9I7P - chains C and B of the 10 polymer chains in the assembly; structure by electron microscopy, 3.20 A resolution.

Chain C:
Name: Mitochondrial import receptor subunit tom22
From: Thermochaetoides thermophila DSM 1495
UniProtKB: G0S6L5 (G0S6L5_CHATD); residues 1-158 here = UniProt positions 1-158
Amino-acid sequence (175 residues; each row starts with the number of its first residue):
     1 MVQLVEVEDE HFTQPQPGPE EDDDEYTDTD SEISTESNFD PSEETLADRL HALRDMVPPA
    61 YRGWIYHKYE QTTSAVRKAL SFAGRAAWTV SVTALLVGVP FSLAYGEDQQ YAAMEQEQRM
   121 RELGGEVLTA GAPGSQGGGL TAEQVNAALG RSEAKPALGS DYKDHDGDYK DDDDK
Not modelled in the structure: 1-61, 119-175
Construct notes: expression tag (159-175)
Small-molecule neighbours:
  - DU0 (2-[2-[(1S,2S,4S,5'R,6R,7S,8R,9S,12S,13R,16S)-5',7,9,13-tetramethylspiro[5-oxapentacyclo[10.8.0.02,9.04,8.013,18]icos-18-ene-6,2'-oxane]-16-yl]oxyethyl]propane-1,3-diol): Ala94, Leu95, Val99, Ser102, Leu103
  - 1,2-diacyl-sn-glycero-3-phosphocholine (PC1), molecule 1: Arg77, Leu80, Ser81, Ala83, Gly84, Arg85, Ala87, Trp88, Ser91
  - 1,2-diacyl-sn-glycero-3-phosphocholine (PC1), molecule 2: Ser81, Phe82, Arg85, Ala86, Thr89, Val90
  - 1,2-diacyl-sn-glycero-3-phosphocholine (PC1), molecule 3: Thr93, Ala94, Val97, Gly98, Phe101, Ser102, Tyr105
  - diundecyl phosphatidyl choline (PLC): Val92, Leu95, Leu96, Val99, Pro100, Leu103, Glu107, Tyr111

Chain B:
Name: Mitochondrial import receptor subunit (Tom40)-like protein
From: Thermochaetoides thermophila DSM 1495
UniProtKB: G0S7S2 (G0S7S2_CHATD); residue numbers follow UniProt; this construct covers 1-256, 267-347
Amino-acid sequence (347 residues; numbered 1 to 347 plus 9 insertion-coded residues; 9 numbers in that range are skipped by the numbering (no residue carries them; nothing is unmodelled there); the number before each row is that of its first residue; a row labelled like 256A-256I holds insertion residues (256A, then the next letters in order)):
     1 MASSTNSPLA FLRSNPVFAS LSDLYDAFQE RRQKLGLSNP GLVENIAKEV QRDVLTTNLM
    61 FSGLRADLTK AFSLNPLFQV SHQFAMGERL SPYTFAALYG TSKMFAQGNI DDQGNLSTTF
   121 NYRWTPSFTT KTRFQITPGA TGQDMAQFEH EYSGADFTAT IKALNPSFLE GGLTGIFVGQ
   181 YLQSITPKLS LGLEAVWQRA GLTQGPDTAI SYVGRYKTEN WIASAQLQAQ GALNASYWQR
   241 LGEKVQAGVD MTLSVN
256A-256I PGAAMMGGP
   265 T
   267 KEGITTFGAK YDFRMSTFRA QIDTKGKLSC VLEKRVAAPV MMTFAADVDH FTQQAKVGVG
   327 ISIEAGGEEL QDQQPAPNIP F
Not modelled in the structure: 1-20, 256A-256I
Small-molecule neighbours:
  - DU0 (2-[2-[(1S,2S,4S,5'R,6R,7S,8R,9S,12S,13R,16S)-5',7,9,13-tetramethylspiro[5-oxapentacyclo[10.8.0.02,9.04,8.013,18]icos-18-ene-6,2'-oxane]-16-yl]oxyethyl]propane-1,3-diol), molecule 1: Leu68, Ala303, Pro305, Val306, Ile329
  - DU0, molecule 2: Lys188, Leu189, Leu191, Val213, Gly214, Arg215, Tyr216, Trp221, Ala223, Ser224, Ala225
  - DU0, molecule 3: Trp221, Ala223, Ser224, Ala225, Ala235, Ser236, Tyr237
  - 1,2-diacyl-sn-glycero-3-phosphocholine (PC1), molecule 1: His82, Phe84, Tyr93, Asp112, Gln113
  - 1,2-diacyl-sn-glycero-3-phosphocholine (PC1), molecule 2: His82, Tyr93, Phe95, Ile110, Asp111, Asp112, Gln113, Gly114
  - 1,2-diacyl-sn-glycero-3-phosphocholine (PC1), molecule 3: Phe134, Gln135, Ile136, Gln143, Asp144, Met145, Ala146, Phe148, Asn165, Pro166
  - 1,2-diacyl-sn-glycero-3-phosphocholine (PC1), molecule 4: Phe273, Gly274, Ala275, Tyr277, Phe284, Ala286, Gln287, Ile288, Leu294
  - diundecyl phosphatidyl choline (PLC): Leu64, Arg65, Ala66, Met86, Leu298, Lys300, Val302, Met308, Phe310, Val325, Ile327

How chain C and chain B interact:
Pairs across the interface (11; chain C residue first):
  Trp88(C) with Phe84(B); Met86(B), hydrophobic; Pro92(B), hydrogen bond (side chain-backbone)
  Ser91(C) with Phe84(B)
  Val92(C) with Met86(B), hydrophobic
  Leu95(C) with Ala66(B), hydrophobic; Leu68(B), hydrophobic; Phe84(B), hydrophobic
  Leu96(C) with Leu64(B), hydrophobic
  Val99(C) with Ile327(B), hydrophobic
  Leu103(C) with Val302(B), hydrophobic
Interface residues without a listed pair, chain B (10 interface residues in all): Ala85, Tyr93

Overview:
Chain C and chain B form an interface of 7 and 10 residues respectively, with 1 hydrogen bond. Its one
hydrogen-bonded contact is Trp88(C)-Pro92(B). One 1,2-diacyl-sn-glycero-3-phosphocholine molecule, one
compound DU0 molecule and one diundecyl phosphatidyl choline molecule are bound between chain C and chain B.
Here chain C is Mitochondrial import receptor subunit tom22 and chain B is Mitochondrial import receptor
subunit (Tom40)-like protein, both from Thermochaetoides thermophila DSM 1495. Entry 9I7P (CryoEM structure of
the Chaetomium thermophilum TOM core complex at 3.2 angstrom resolution) was determined by electron microscopy
(same publication as 9I6B and 9I7T).
